Entry 8RT4 (electron microscopy, 2.46 A resolution); this record covers chains B and n of the 42 polymer chains in the assembly.

# Chain B
Protein: TrwF protein
From: Escherichia coli
Reference sequence: O50336 (O50336_ECOLX); residue numbers follow UniProt; this construct covers 1-266
Sequence (266 residues; each row starts with the number of its first residue):
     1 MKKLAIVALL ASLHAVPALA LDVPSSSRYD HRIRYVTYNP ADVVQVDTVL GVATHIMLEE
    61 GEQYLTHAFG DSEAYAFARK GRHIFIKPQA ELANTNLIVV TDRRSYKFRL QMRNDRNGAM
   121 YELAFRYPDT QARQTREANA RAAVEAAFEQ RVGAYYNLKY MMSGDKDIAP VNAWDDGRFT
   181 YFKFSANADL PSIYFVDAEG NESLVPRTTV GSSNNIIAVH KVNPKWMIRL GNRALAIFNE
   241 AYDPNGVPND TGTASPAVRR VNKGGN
Disordered / not traced: 1-135
Differences from the reference sequence: conflict Asp71 (Ile in O50336), Ser72 (Pro in O50336), Glu73 (Lys in O50336), Ala74 (Pro in O50336), Tyr75 (Met in O50336), Ala76 (Pro in O50336), Phe77 (Leu in O50336), Ala78 (Pro in O50336), Arg79 (Gly in O50336), Lys80 (Arg in O50336), Gly81 (Ala in O50336), Arg82 (Gly in O50336), His83 (Ile in O50336), Ile84 (Phe in O50336), Phe85 (Leu in O50336), Ile86 (Ser in O50336), Lys87 (Ser in O50336), Pro88 (Arg in O50336), Gln89 (Thr in O50336)

# Chain n
Protein: TrwE protein
From: Escherichia coli
Reference sequence: O50337 (O50337_ECOLX); residue numbers follow UniProt; this construct covers 1-395
Sequence (395 residues; row label = number of the first residue in the row):
     1 MFGRKKGDVI DAGAELERAE QERIEGEYGA SELASERRPH TPGARTLLMV LLCVIAVVLV
    61 TLSYKAYKVR GVVEDDDAQP QQVVRQVIPG YTPRPIRPEP ENVPEPPQPT TSVPAIQPAP
   121 VTQPVRPQPT GPREKTPYEL ARERMLRSGL TAGSGGGEDL PRPQGGDVPA GGLMGGGGGG
   181 GELAEKLQPM RLSGSSAGRL GNRDMLITQG TQLDCVLETR LVTTQPGMTT CHLTRDVYST
   241 SGRVVLLDRG SKVVGFYQGG LRQGQARIFV QWSRIETPSG VVINLDSPGT GPLGEAGLGG
   301 WIDRHFWERF GGAIMISLIG DLGDWASRQG SRQGDNSIQF SNTANGVESA AAEALRNSIN
   361 IPPTLYKNQG ERVNILVARD LDFSDVYSLE SIPTK
Disordered / not traced: 1-176, 332-348
Disulfides: Cys215-Cys231
Differences from the reference sequence: conflict Asp335 (Asn in O50337)

# How chain B and chain n interact
Contacting residue pairs (57):
  Ala143(B) - Ser391(n)
  Glu145(B) - Arg243(n)  salt bridge
  Ala147(B) - Ser391(n)
  Phe148(B) - Arg243(n)
  Arg178(B) - Tyr238(n)
  Phe179(B) - Tyr238(n)
  Phe179(B) - Gly242(n)
  Tyr194(B) - Leu293(n)  hydrophobic
  Glu202(B) - Leu293(n)
  Ser203(B) - Pro292(n)
  Leu204(B) - Gln212(n)
  Leu204(B) - Arg235(n)
  Leu204(B) - Pro292(n)  hydrogen bond (backbone-backbone)
  Leu204(B) - Leu293(n)
  Leu204(B) - Gly294(n)
  Leu204(B) - Asn374(n)
  Pro206(B) - Gln212(n)
  Thr208(B) - Thr240(n)
  Lys221(B) - Arg235(n)
  Asn249(B) - Tyr238(n)  hydrogen bond
  Asn249(B) - Val245(n)
  Thr251(B) - Ile392(n)
  Gly252(B) - Val244(n)
  Gly252(B) - Val245(n)  hydrogen bond (backbone-backbone)
  Thr253(B) - Arg243(n)
  Thr253(B) - Leu389(n)
  Ala254(B) - Gly242(n)
  Ala254(B) - Arg243(n)  hydrogen bond (backbone-backbone)
  Pro256(B) - Ile392(n)
  Ala257(B) - Ser391(n)
  Ala257(B) - Ile392(n)  hydrogen bond (backbone-backbone)
  Val258(B) - Leu389(n)  hydrophobic
  Val258(B) - Glu390(n)
  Val258(B) - Ile392(n)
  Arg259(B) - Ser388(n)
  Arg259(B) - Leu389(n)
  Arg259(B) - Glu390(n)  salt bridge
  Arg259(B) - Ser391(n)
  Arg259(B) - Ile392(n)
  Arg259(B) - Pro393(n)
  Arg260(B) - Val244(n)
  Arg260(B) - Val245(n)  hydrogen bond (side chain-backbone)
  Arg260(B) - Asp248(n)  salt bridge
  Arg260(B) - Tyr387(n)
  Arg260(B) - Ser388(n)
  Val261(B) - Val386(n)
  Val261(B) - Tyr387(n)
  Val261(B) - Ser388(n)  hydrogen bond (backbone-backbone)
  Val261(B) - Glu390(n)
  Asn262(B) - Val386(n)
  Lys263(B) - Ser384(n)  hydrogen bond (side chain-backbone)
  Lys263(B) - Asp385(n)
  Lys263(B) - Val386(n)  hydrogen bond (backbone-backbone)
  Lys263(B) - Tyr387(n)  hydrogen bond (side chain-backbone)
  Lys263(B) - Ser388(n)
  Gly264(B) - Asp385(n)
  Gly264(B) - Val386(n)  hydrogen bond (backbone-backbone)
Interface residues without a listed pair, chain B (32 interface residues in all): Val144, Glu149, Phe195, Asp197, His220
Interface residues without a listed pair, chain n (27 interface residues in all): Asp236, Ser241, Leu246, Arg372

# Overview
32 residues of chain B face 27 of chain n across their interface; the contacts include 11 hydrogen bonds and 3
salt bridges. Polar pairs include Glu145(B)-Arg243(n), Arg259(B)-Glu390(n) and Arg260(B)-Asp248(n).
Chain B is TrwF protein and chain n is TrwE protein, both from Escherichia coli; the structure, O-layer
structure (TrwH/VirB7, TrwF/VirB9CTD, TrwE/VirB10CTD) of the outer membrane core complex from the
fully-assembled R388 type ..., was determined by electron microscopy, deposited together with 8RT5, 8RT6,
8RT7, 8RT8, 8RT9, 8RTA, 8RTB and 8RTD.
